Entry 1HHK (X-ray diffraction, 2.50 A resolution); this record covers chains A and B of the 3 polymer chains in the assembly.

== Chain A ==
Protein: Class I histocompatibility antigen (HLA-A*0201) (alpha chain)
Source organism: Homo sapiens
UniProtKB: P01892 (1A02_HUMAN); aligned to UniProt positions 20-294 over residues 1-275 (the alignment contains insertions or deletions, so no single offset holds)
Amino-acid sequence (275 residues; each row starts with the number of its first residue):
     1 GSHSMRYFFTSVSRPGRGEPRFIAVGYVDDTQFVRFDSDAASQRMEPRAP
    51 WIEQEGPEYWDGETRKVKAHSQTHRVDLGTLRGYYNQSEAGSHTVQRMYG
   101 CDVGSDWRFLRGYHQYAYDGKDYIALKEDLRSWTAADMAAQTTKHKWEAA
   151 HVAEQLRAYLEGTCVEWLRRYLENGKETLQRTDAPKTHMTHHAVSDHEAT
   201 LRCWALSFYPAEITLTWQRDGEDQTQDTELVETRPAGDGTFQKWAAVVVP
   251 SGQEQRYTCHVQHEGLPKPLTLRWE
Disulfides: Cys-101/Cys-164, Cys-203/Cys-259

== Chain B ==
Protein: Beta 2-microglobulin
Source organism: Homo sapiens
UniProtKB: P61769 (B2MG_HUMAN); residues 1-99 here correspond to UniProt positions 21-119 (UniProt number = residue number + 20)
Amino-acid sequence (100 residues; numbered 0 to 99; the number before each row is that of its first residue; numbering starts at 0):
     0 MIQRTPKIQVYSRHPAENGKSNFLNCYVSGFHPSDIEVDLLKNGERIEKV
    50 EHSDLSFSKDWSFYLLYYTEFTPTEKDEYACRVNHVTLSQPKIVKWDRDM
UniProt features mapped onto this chain:
  - modified residue: Gln-2 (Pyrrolidone carboxylic acid)
  - glycosylation: Ile-1 (N-linked (Glc) (glycation) isoleucine), Lys-19 (N-linked (Glc) (glycation) lysine), Lys-41 (N-linked (Glc) (glycation) lysine), Lys-48 (N-linked (Glc) (glycation) lysine), Lys-58 (N-linked (Glc) (glycation) lysine), Lys-91 (N-linked (Glc) (glycation) lysine), Lys-94 (N-linked (Glc) (glycation) lysine)
Disulfides: Cys-25/Cys-80

== How chain A and chain B interact ==
Residue-residue contacts (56):
  Phe-8(A) with Ser-55(B); Phe-56(B), hydrophobic
  Phe-9(A) with Phe-56(B)
  Thr-10(A) with Phe-56(B); Phe-62(B)
  Val-12(A) with Ser-33(B)
  Ile-23(A) with Leu-54(B)
  Val-25(A) with Asp-53(B); Ser-55(B)
  Tyr-27(A) with Ser-55(B); Tyr-63(B), hydrogen bond
  Gln-32(A) with Asp-53(B), hydrogen bond
  Arg-35(A) with Asp-53(B), salt bridge
  Arg-48(A) with Asp-53(B), salt bridge
  Ser-92(A) with Met-0(B)
  His-93(A) with Met-0(B)
  Thr-94(A) with Phe-62(B)
  Gln-96(A) with His-31(B), hydrogen bond; Phe-56(B); Trp-60(B), hydrogen bond (side chain-backbone); Phe-62(B)
  Arg-97(A) with Phe-56(B)
  Gln-115(A) with Trp-60(B)
  Tyr-116(A) with Trp-60(B)
  Ala-117(A) with Trp-60(B)
  Asp-119(A) with Met-0(B); Ile-1(B); His-31(B)
  Gly-120(A) with Ile-1(B); His-31(B)
  Asp-122(A) with Trp-60(B), hydrogen bond
  Arg-202(A) with Asp-98(B), hydrogen bond (side chain-backbone); Met-99(B)
  Trp-204(A) with Asp-98(B); Met-99(B)
  Val-231(A) with Gln-8(B)
  Glu-232(A) with Lys-6(B), salt bridge; Gln-8(B), hydrogen bond (backbone-side chain); Ser-28(B), hydrogen bond
  Arg-234(A) with Gln-8(B), hydrogen bond; Tyr-10(B); Tyr-26(B); Met-99(B), hydrogen bond (side chain-backbone)
  Pro-235(A) with Tyr-10(B), hydrogen bond (backbone-side chain); Asn-24(B); Tyr-26(B); Leu-65(B)
  Ala-236(A) with Arg-12(B), hydrogen bond (backbone-side chain); Asn-24(B), hydrogen bond (backbone-side chain)
  Gly-237(A) with Arg-12(B), hydrogen bond (backbone-side chain); Leu-65(B)
  Asp-238(A) with Arg-12(B)
  Gln-242(A) with Tyr-10(B); Ser-11(B), hydrogen bond (side chain-backbone); Arg-12(B), hydrogen bond (side chain-backbone)
  Trp-244(A) with Met-99(B), hydrogen bond (side chain-backbone)
Also at the interface, not in a pair above, chain A (36 interface residues in all): Met-98, Lys-121, Leu-206, Thr-233
Also at the interface, not in a pair above, chain B (23 interface residues in all): Pro-14

== Summary ==
Chain A and chain B form an interface of 36 and 23 residues respectively, with 17 hydrogen bonds and 3 salt
bridges. Polar contacts include Arg-35(A)/Asp-53(B), Arg-48(A)/Asp-53(B) and Glu-232(A)/Lys-6(B).
Here chain A is Class I histocompatibility antigen (HLA-A*0201) (alpha chain) and chain B is Beta
2-microglobulin, both from Homo sapiens. Entry 1HHK (The antigenic identity of peptide(slash)mhc complexes: A
comparison of the conformation of five peptides presented by ...) was determined by X-ray diffraction,
deposited together with 1HHG, 1HHH, 1HHI and 1HHJ.
